Entry 8QUE (electron microscopy, 3.30 A resolution); this record covers chains C and D of the 10 polymer chains in the assembly.

[Chain C]
Name: DNA-directed RNA polymerase
Source organism: Pseudomonas phage phiKZ
Notes: EC 2.7.7.6
Chain sequence (700 residues; numbered 1 to 700; the number before each row is that of its first residue):
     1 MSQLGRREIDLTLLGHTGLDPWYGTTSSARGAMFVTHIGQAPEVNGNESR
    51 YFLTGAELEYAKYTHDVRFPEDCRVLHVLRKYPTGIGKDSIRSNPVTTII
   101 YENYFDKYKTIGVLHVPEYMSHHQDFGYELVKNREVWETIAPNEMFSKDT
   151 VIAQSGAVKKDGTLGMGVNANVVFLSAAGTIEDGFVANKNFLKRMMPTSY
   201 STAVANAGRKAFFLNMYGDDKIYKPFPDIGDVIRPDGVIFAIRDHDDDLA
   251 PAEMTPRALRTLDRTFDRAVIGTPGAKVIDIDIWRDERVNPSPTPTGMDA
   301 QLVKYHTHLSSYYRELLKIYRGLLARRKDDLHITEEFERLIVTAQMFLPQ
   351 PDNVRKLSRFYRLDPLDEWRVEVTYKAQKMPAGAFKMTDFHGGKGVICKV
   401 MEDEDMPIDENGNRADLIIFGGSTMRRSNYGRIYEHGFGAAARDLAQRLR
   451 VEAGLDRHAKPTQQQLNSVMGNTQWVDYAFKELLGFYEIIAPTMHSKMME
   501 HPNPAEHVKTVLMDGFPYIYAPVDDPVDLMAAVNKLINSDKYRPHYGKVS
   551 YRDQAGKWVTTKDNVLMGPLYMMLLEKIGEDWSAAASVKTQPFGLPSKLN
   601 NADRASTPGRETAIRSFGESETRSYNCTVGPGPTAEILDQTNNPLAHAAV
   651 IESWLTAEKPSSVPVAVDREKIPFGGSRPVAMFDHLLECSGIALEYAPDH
Disordered / not traced: 1, 699-700
From the paper describing this entry:
  - binding site for the 8-nt RNA strand: K386, K394

[Chain D]
Name: PHIKZ074
Source organism: Pseudomonas phage phiKZ
UniProtKB: Q8SD88 (Q8SD88_BPDPK); residue numbers follow UniProt; this construct covers 1-677
Chain sequence (677 residues; numbered 1 to 677; the number before each row is that of its first residue):
     1 MNLNRYKARDLLNLSYDDLWSLPSEWHLIEFDDGKTVVSVDRITKLSVLC
    51 WYPLKHYKDCPIPSDHHIDFNRILTDNPKDYLNVEGGRVTSKAMVKHLNK
   101 AIWNIYDWSGETVDPEVLSKLAIEGKNWLYNQTTVKLSEYLATLSMFDIA
   151 EVYNHPKVREANHNIEPTTYGIEKISYGKVKEVFNDPTQFIGNSIIEGLR
   201 SGTQKTEQLLQAFAWRGFPTDINSDIFKYPVTTGYIDGIWNLYENMIESR
   251 SGTKALLYNKELLRVTEYFNRKSQLIAQYVQRLHPGDCKTTILAEYPVTK
   301 LTLKAFKGKYYQKEDGKLDWIRGNETHLIGTKQKFRSVFGCNHPDSQGIC
   351 MTCYGRLGINIPKGTNIGQVAAVSMGDKITSAVLSTKHTDASSAVEQYKL
   401 GKIESNYLRTGEIPETLYLKKELTQKDYRLVIARSEAENLADILMIDDLT
   451 AYPATSATELTSLALVYDDEVNGECGDVLTVSLYNRRASLSIEMLKHIKM
   501 VRWELDQRDNIVISLRGFDFNLPFLTLPNKHVNMYEVMKRFQSFLHSGSD
   551 SAEAGKLSTEKVGYTSKTYLKNYKSPIEALPVFATMANEKISLNISHCEI
   601 LIYAMMIRSAQYRDYRLPKPGINGQFEKYNRLMQCRSLGGAMAFEKQHEP
   651 LNNPGSFLNKMRNDHPYDLLVKGGKLR
Disordered / not traced: 1, 470-473, 547-564
Bound ions: Zn2+: C288, C341, C350, C353

[Chain C / chain D interface]
Residue-residue contacts - 118 pairs, chain C then chain D:
  L4(C) with Y153(D); D237(D)
  R7(C) with W240(D)
  I9(C) with W240(D)
  W22(C) with W240(D)
  Y23(C) with W240(D); N245(D)
  G24(C) with G238(D); I239(D); W240(D)
  T25(C) with Y235(D); G238(D)
  S28(C) with E248(D); S249(D)
  F174(C) with A142(D); T143(D); L144(D)
  L175(C) with A142(D); T143(D)
  S176(C) with L141(D); A142(D)
  A177(C) with L141(D)
  A178(C) with T134(D)
  I181(C) with Y130(D)
  G421(C) with L144(D)
  G422(C) with Q204(D)
  M425(C) with L144(D); I195(D); Q204(D); Q208(D); L209(D)
  R426(C) with T203(D); Q208(D)
  S428(C) with Y235(D)
  Y430(C) with A212(D); Y235(D); I236(D)
  I433(C) with L144(D); S145(D); M146(D); I149(D)
  Y434(C) with I236(D)
  G437(C) with M146(D)
  L529(C) with W240(D)
  M530(C) with I149(D); A150(D); Y153(D); I236(D); D237(D)
  V533(C) with M146(D)
  N534(C) with A150(D); N154(D)
  I537(C) with F147(D); A150(D)
  R543(C) with F147(D)
  P544(C) with M146(D); F147(D)
  Y546(C) with S145(D); F147(D)
  Y551(C) with S138(D); L141(D)
  D553(C) with S138(D)
  Q554(C) with T134(D); V135(D)
  V559(C) with E139(D)
  T560(C) with E139(D)
  T561(C) with E139(D)
  K562(C) with E139(D); Y140(D)
  D563(C) with L141(D); T143(D)
  N564(C) with T143(D)
  V565(C) with T143(D)
  L566(C) with S145(D); M146(D); F147(D)
  E619(C) with R271(D)
  T622(C) with L670(D)
  R623(C) with R271(D); Q274(D); Q278(D); Q369(D); Y667(D)
  N626(C) with Q278(D); P666(D); Y667(D); L670(D)
  C627(C) with Q278(D); G364(D); T365(D); N366(D); Q369(D)
  T628(C) with G364(D)
  P631(C) with L669(D)
  G632(C) with L669(D)
  A635(C) with L670(D)
  L638(C) with L670(D)
  F674(C) with G674(D); K675(D)
  G675(C) with G673(D)
  S677(C) with G673(D)
  V680(C) with L670(D); V671(D); K672(D); G673(D)
  F683(C) with M642(D)
  L687(C) with L651(D)
  I692(C) with L651(D); F657(D)
  L694(C) with L638(D); V671(D); K672(D)
  E695(C) with K672(D)
  Y696(C) with K672(D); K675(D); L676(D); R677(D)
  P698(C) with N659(D)
Other interface residues (no listed pair), chain C (75 interface residues in all): S2, R6, E8, L13, T26, S27, A29, T424, H436, D528, D639, A697
Other interface residues (no listed pair), chain D (65 interface residues in all): R42, D148, H163, G202, K205, N241, L242, G252, K387, D668

[Summary]
Chain C and chain D form an interface of 75 and 65 residues respectively. C288(D), C341(D), C350(D) and
C353(D) coordinate Zn2+. From the paper: a binding site for the 8-nt RNA strand at K386(C) and K394(C).
Here chain C is DNA-directed RNA polymerase and chain D is PHIKZ074, both from Pseudomonas phage phiKZ. Entry
8QUE (Structure of the Bacteriophage PhiKZ non-virion RNA Polymerase bound to DNA and RNA) was determined by
electron microscopy, deposited together with 9RJS.
